Entry 4J70 (X-ray diffraction, 2.80 A resolution); this record covers chains L and V of the 28 polymer chains in the assembly.

# Chain L
Name: Proteasome component C5
Organism: Saccharomyces cerevisiae
Notes: EC 3.4.25.1
Reference sequence: P23724 (PSB1_YEAST); residues 1-222 here correspond to UniProt positions 20-241 (UniProt number = residue number + 19)
Chain sequence (222 residues; numbered 1 to 222; the number before each row is that of its first residue):
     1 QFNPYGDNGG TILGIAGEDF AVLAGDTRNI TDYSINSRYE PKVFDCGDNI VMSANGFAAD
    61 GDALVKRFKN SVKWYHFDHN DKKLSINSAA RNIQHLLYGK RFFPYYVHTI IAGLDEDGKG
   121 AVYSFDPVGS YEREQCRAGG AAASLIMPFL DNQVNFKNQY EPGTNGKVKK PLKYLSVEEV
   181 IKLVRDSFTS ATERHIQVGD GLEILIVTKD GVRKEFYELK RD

# Chain V
Name: Proteasome component PUP1
Organism: Saccharomyces cerevisiae
Notes: EC 3.4.25.1
Reference sequence: P25043 (PSB7_YEAST); residues 1-232 here correspond to UniProt positions 30-261 (UniProt number = residue number + 29)
Chain sequence (232 residues; numbered 1 to 232; the number before each row is that of its first residue):
     1 TTIVGVKFNN GVVIAADTRS TQGPIVADKN CAKLHRISPK IWCAGAGTAA DTEAVTQLIG
    61 SNIELHSLYT SREPRVVSAL QMLKQHLFKY QGHIGAYLIV AGVDPTGSHL FSIHAHGSTD
   121 VGYYLSLGSG SLAAMAVLES HWKQDLTKEE AIKLASDAIQ AGIWNDLGSG SNVDVCVMEI
   181 GKDAEYLRNY LTPNVREEKQ KSYKFPRGTT AVLKESIVNI CDIQEEQVDI TA
Not modelled in the structure: 223-232
Swiss-Prot annotation at these positions:
  - active site: Thr-1 (Nucleophile)

# Interface between chain L and chain V
Contacting residue pairs (58):
  Arg-28(L) / Leu-167(V)
  Ile-30(L) / Leu-167(V)  hydrophobic
  Asp-32(L) / Leu-167(V)
  Tyr-33(L) / Asn-165(V)
  Tyr-33(L) / Asp-166(V)
  Tyr-33(L) / Leu-167(V)  hydrogen bond (backbone-backbone)
  Tyr-33(L) / Gly-168(V)
  Ile-35(L) / Trp-164(V)
  Ile-35(L) / Leu-167(V)  hydrophobic
  Arg-38(L) / Trp-164(V)  hydrogen bond (side chain-backbone)
  Arg-38(L) / Asn-165(V)
  Phe-149(L) / Tyr-203(V)
  Asn-152(L) / Phe-205(V)
  Gln-153(L) / Lys-201(V)
  Gln-153(L) / Tyr-203(V)
  Gln-153(L) / Phe-205(V)
  Asn-158(L) / Thr-209(V)
  Gln-159(L) / Phe-205(V)
  Gln-159(L) / Thr-209(V)
  Tyr-160(L) / Thr-209(V)  hydrogen bond (backbone-backbone)
  Pro-162(L) / Pro-206(V)  hydrophobic
  Pro-162(L) / Arg-207(V)
  Pro-162(L) / Gly-208(V)
  Glu-179(L) / Lys-201(V)
  Lys-182(L) / Gln-200(V)
  Leu-183(L) / Tyr-203(V)
  Arg-185(L) / Glu-197(V)  salt bridge
  Arg-185(L) / Gln-200(V)
  Asp-186(L) / Lys-199(V)
  Asp-186(L) / Gln-200(V)  hydrogen bond (side chain-backbone)
  Asp-186(L) / Lys-201(V)
  Asp-186(L) / Tyr-203(V)  hydrogen bond
  Thr-189(L) / Arg-196(V)  hydrogen bond
  Ser-190(L) / Arg-196(V)  hydrogen bond
  Glu-193(L) / Val-26(V)
  Glu-193(L) / Lys-29(V)  salt bridge
  Glu-193(L) / Arg-196(V)
  Arg-194(L) / Ile-25(V)
  Arg-194(L) / Val-26(V)  hydrogen bond (backbone-backbone)
  Arg-194(L) / Ala-27(V)  hydrogen bond (side chain-backbone)
  Arg-194(L) / Lys-29(V)
  His-195(L) / Pro-24(V)
  His-195(L) / Ile-25(V)
  Ile-196(L) / Arg-19(V)
  Ile-196(L) / Thr-21(V)
  Ile-196(L) / Pro-24(V)  hydrogen bond (backbone-backbone)
  Ile-196(L) / Val-26(V)  hydrophobic
  Ile-196(L) / Leu-167(V)
  Lys-220(L) / Asn-194(V)  hydrogen bond (side chain-backbone)
  Arg-221(L) / Trp-164(V)
  Asp-222(L) / Arg-19(V)  salt bridge
  Asp-222(L) / Ile-163(V)
  Asp-222(L) / Trp-164(V)
  Asp-222(L) / Asp-166(V)
  Asp-222(L) / Ser-169(V)
  Asp-222(L) / Gly-170(V)
  Asp-222(L) / Ser-171(V)  hydrogen bond (side chain-backbone)
  Asp-222(L) / Asn-194(V)
Interface residues without a listed pair, chain L (34 interface residues in all): Ser-34, Leu-145, Glu-161, Gly-163, Asn-165, Gly-166, Glu-218
Interface residues without a listed pair, chain V (33 interface residues in all): Asp-28, Ser-129, Val-195, Ala-211, Val-212

# Summary
34 residues of chain L face 33 of chain V across their interface, with 12 hydrogen bonds and 3 salt bridges.
Polar pairs include Arg-185(L)/Glu-197(V), Glu-193(L)/Lys-29(V) and Asp-222(L)/Arg-19(V). UniProt lists
active-site residue Thr-1(V) on chain V.
Chain L is Proteasome component C5 and chain V is Proteasome component PUP1, both from Saccharomyces
cerevisiae; the structure, Yeast 20S proteasome in complex with the belactosin derivative 3e, was determined
by X-ray diffraction.
